Entry 3W6E (X-ray diffraction, 2.15 A resolution); this record covers chain A.

[Chain A]
Protein: Lysozyme-like chitinolytic enzyme
Notes: EC 3.2.1.14; fragment: catalytic domain
UniProt: B7XCV4 (B7XCV4_9RALS); residue numbers follow UniProt; this construct covers 89-252
Chain sequence (183 residues; each row starts with the number of its first residue):
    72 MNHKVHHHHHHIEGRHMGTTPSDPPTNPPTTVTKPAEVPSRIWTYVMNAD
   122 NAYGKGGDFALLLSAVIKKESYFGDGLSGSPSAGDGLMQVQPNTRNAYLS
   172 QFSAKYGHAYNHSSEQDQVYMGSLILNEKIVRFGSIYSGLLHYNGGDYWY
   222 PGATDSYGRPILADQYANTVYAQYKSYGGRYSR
Not modelled in the structure: 72-94, 253-254
Sequence notes: expression tag (72-88, 253-254); engineered mutation Q162 (Glu in B7XCV4)
What the authors report for this chain:
  - catalytic residues: E141, D226
  - mutagenesis - E141A (>250-fold), E141D (>250-fold), E141N (>100-fold), E141Q (>250-fold), D226A (100-fold), D226N (100-fold): decreased catalytic activity
  - mutagenesis - E141Q: abolished catalytic activity on NAG-oligomer substrates
  - mutagenesis - E141Q: unchanged binding to NAG oligomer
  - specificity-determining residues: S153, Q160 (proposed by the authors, not directly observed)

[In short]
From the paper: catalytic residues E141 and D226; E141A, E141D and E141N, among others, reduce catalytic
activity; 6 substitutions were tested in all.
Chain A is Lysozyme-like chitinolytic enzyme; the structure, Crystal structure of catalytic domain of
chitinase from Ralstonia sp. A-471 (E162Q), was determined by X-ray diffraction, deposited together with 3W6B
and 3W6D.
